PDB entry 6X2X | X-ray diffraction, 2.46 A resolution | chains B and C of the 4 polymer chains in the assembly

Chain B:
Molecule: Ran-specific GTPase-activating protein 1
From: Saccharomyces cerevisiae
Reference sequence: P41920 (YRB1_YEAST); residue numbers follow UniProt; this construct covers 62-201
Sequence (140 residues; row label = number of the first residue in the row):
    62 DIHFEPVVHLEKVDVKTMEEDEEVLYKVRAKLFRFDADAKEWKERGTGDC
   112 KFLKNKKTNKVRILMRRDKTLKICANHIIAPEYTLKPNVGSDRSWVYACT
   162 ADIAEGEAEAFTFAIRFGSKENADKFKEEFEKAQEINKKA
Unresolved in the structure: 62-63, 69-77, 201

Chain C:
Molecule: Exportin-1
From: Saccharomyces cerevisiae
Reference sequence: P30822 (XPO1_YEAST); residue numbers follow UniProt; this construct covers 1-376, 414-1058
Sequence (1024 residues; row label = number of the first residue in the row; note: 37 numbers in that range are skipped by the numbering (no residue carries them; nothing is unmodelled there); numbers below 1 keep their minus sign (Gly-2 is residue -2)):
    -2 GGSMEGILDFSNDLDIALLDQVVSTFYQGSGVQQKQAQEILTKFQDNPDA
    48 WQKADQILQFSTNPQSKFIALSILDKLITRKWKLLPNDHRIGIRNFVVGM
    98 IISMCQDDEVFKTQKNLINKSDLTLVQILKQEWPQNWPEFIPELIGSSSS
   148 SVNVCENNMIVLKLLSEEVFDFSAEQMTQAKALHLKNSMSKEFEQIFKLC
   198 FQVLEQGSSSSLIVATLESLLRYLHWIPYRYIYETNILELLSTKFMTSPD
   248 TRAITLKCLTEVSNLKIPQDNDLIKRQTVLFFQNTLQQIATSVMPVTADL
   298 KATYANANGNDQSFLQDLAMFLTTYLARNRALLESDESLRELLLNAHQYL
   348 IQLSKIEERELFKTTLDYWHNLVADLFYE
   414 PLKKHIYEEICSQLRLVIIENMVRPEEVLVVENDEGEIVREFVKESDTIQ
   464 LYKSEREVLVYLTHLNVIDTEEIMISKLARQIDGSEWSWHNINTLSWAIG
   514 SISGTMSEDTEKRFVVTVIKDLLGLCEQKRGKDNKAVVASDIMYVVGQYP
   564 RFLKAHWNFLRTVILKLFKFMHETHEGVQDMACDTFIKIVQKCKYHFVIQ
   614 QPRESEPFIQTIIRDIQKTTADLQPQQVHTFYKACGIIISEERSVAERNR
   664 LLSDLMQLPNMAWDTIVEQSTANPTLLLDSETVKIIANIIKTNVAVCTSM
   714 GADFYPQLGHIYYNMLQLYRAVSSMISAQVAAEGLIATKTPKVRGLRTIK
   764 KEILKLVETYISKARNLDDVVKVLVEPLLNAVLEDYMNNVPDARDAEVLN
   814 CMTTVVEKVGHMIPQGVILILQSVFECTLDMINKDFTEYPEHRVEFYKLL
   864 KVINEKSFAAFLELPPAAFKLFVDAICWAFKHNNRDVEVNGLQIALDLVK
   914 NIERMGNVPFANEFHKNYFFIFVSETFFVLTDSDHKSGFSKQALLLMKLI
   964 SLVYDNKISVPLYQEAEVPQGTSNQVYLSQYLANMLSNAFPHLTSEQIAS
  1014 FLSALTKQCKDLVVFKGTLRDFLVQIKEVGGDPTDYLFAEDKENA
Unresolved in the structure: -2 to -1, 439-460, 1053-1058
Sequence notes: expression tag (-2 to 0); conflict Gly537 (Asp in P30822), Cys539 (Thr in P30822), Glu540 (Val in P30822), Gln541 (Lys in P30822), Cys1022 (Tyr in P30822); engineered mutation Lys582 (Glu in P30822)

How chain B and chain C interact:
Contacting residue pairs (8):
  Val150(B) with Ile749(C), hydrophobic; Thr753(C); Pro754(C)
  Gly151(B) with Lys752(C); Pro754(C); Arg757(C), hydrogen bond (backbone-side chain)
  Ser152(B) with Pro754(C)
  Asp153(B) with Pro754(C)

Summary:
The interface between chain B and chain C involves 4 residues on one side and 5 on the other; the contacts
include 1 hydrogen bond. The hydrogen-bonded pair is Gly151(B)-Arg757(C).
Chain B is Ran-specific GTPase-activating protein 1 and chain C is Exportin-1, both from Saccharomyces
cerevisiae; the structure, Crystal Structure of Mek1NES peptide bound to CRM1(E571K), was determined by X-ray
diffraction together with 6X2M, 6X2O, 6X2P, 6X2R, 6X2S, 6X2U and 3 further entries from the same study.
